Entry 4TQU (X-ray diffraction, 3.20 A resolution); this record covers chains N and T of the 5 polymer chains in the assembly.

# Chain N
Name: AlgM2
Source organism: Sphingomonas sp
Reference sequence: Q9KWT7 (Q9KWT7_SPHSX); residue numbers follow UniProt; this construct covers 1-293
Amino-acid sequence (305 residues; each row starts with the number of its first residue):
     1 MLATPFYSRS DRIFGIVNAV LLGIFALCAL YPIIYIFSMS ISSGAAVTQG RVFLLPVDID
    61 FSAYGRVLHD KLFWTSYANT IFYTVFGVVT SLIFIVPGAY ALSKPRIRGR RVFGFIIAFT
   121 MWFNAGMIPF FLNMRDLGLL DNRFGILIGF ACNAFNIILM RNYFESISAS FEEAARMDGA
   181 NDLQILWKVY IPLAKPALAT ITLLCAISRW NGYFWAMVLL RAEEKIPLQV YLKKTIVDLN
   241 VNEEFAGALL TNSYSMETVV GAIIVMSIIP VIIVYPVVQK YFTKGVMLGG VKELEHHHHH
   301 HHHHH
Disordered / not traced: 1, 285-305
Differences from the reference sequence: expression tag (294-305)
From the paper describing this entry:
  - mutagenesis - R209A: unchanged catalytic activity

# Chain T
Name: AlgS
Source organism: Sphingomonas sp
Reference sequence: Q9KWT9 (Q9KWT9_SPHSX); numbering as in UniProt (aligned over 1-363)
Amino-acid sequence (363 residues; row label = number of the first residue in the row):
     1 MVASVSIQNV VKRYDKTTVV HGVSLDIEPG EFVVLVGPSG CGKSTTLRMV AGLEEISGGT
    61 IRIDGRVIND LAPKDRDVAM VFQNYALYPH LNVRDNISFG LRLKRTKKSV IDAAVKTAAD
   121 ILGLQPLLER KPSDLSGGQR QRVAMGRAIV RDPKVFLFDQ PLSNLDAKLR TQMRAEIKRL
   181 HQRLGTTVIY VTHDQVEAMT LADRIVVMRD GLIEQIGKPM DLFLHPANTF VASFIGSPPM
   241 NLMPARIAVD STQHVELNGG NRISLLPRAG THLAPGQEVV FGIRPEDVTL DGVEGSERAQ
   301 IKATVDIVEP LGSESILHAT VGDHSLVVKV GGLNEVHPGD PVTLHVDLTR VHLFDAQSQA
   361 SIY
Differences from the reference sequence: engineered mutation Gln-160 (Glu in Q9KWT9)
From the paper describing this entry:
  - mutagenesis - E160Q: decreased catalytic activity

# Chain N / chain T interface
Residue-residue contacts (28):
  Ser-168(N) / Asn-84(T)  hydrogen bond
  Ser-170(N) / Phe-82(T)
  Ser-170(N) / Asn-84(T)  hydrogen bond
  Ser-170(N) / Ala-86(T)
  Phe-171(N) / Leu-87(T)
  Glu-173(N) / Arg-48(T)  salt bridge
  Glu-173(N) / Leu-53(T)
  Glu-173(N) / Phe-82(T)
  Ala-174(N) / Phe-82(T)
  Ala-174(N) / Ala-86(T)  hydrophobic
  Ala-174(N) / Arg-147(T)
  Ala-175(N) / Tyr-88(T)
  Met-177(N) / Ala-51(T)
  Met-177(N) / Leu-53(T)  hydrophobic
  Met-177(N) / Lys-74(T)
  Met-177(N) / Val-78(T)  hydrophobic
  Met-177(N) / Arg-151(T)
  Asp-178(N) / Tyr-88(T)
  Asp-178(N) / Phe-99(T)
  Asp-178(N) / Gly-100(T)
  Asp-178(N) / Leu-103(T)
  Asp-178(N) / Arg-151(T)  salt bridge
  Gly-179(N) / Lys-74(T)  hydrogen bond (backbone-side chain)
  Lys-188(N) / His-90(T)  hydrogen bond (backbone-side chain)
  Val-189(N) / His-90(T)
  Pro-192(N) / His-90(T)
  Leu-193(N) / Pro-89(T)  hydrophobic
  Leu-193(N) / His-90(T)
Interface residues without a listed pair, chain N (14 interface residues in all): Arg-176
Interface residues without a listed pair, chain T (20 interface residues in all): Gly-52, Pro-73, Met-80
The authors on this interface:
  - interface residues, chain N: Glu-173(N)

# In short
The interface between chain N and chain T involves 14 residues on one side and 20 on the other, with 4
hydrogen bonds and 2 salt bridges. Polar pairs include Glu-173(N)/Arg-48(T), Asp-178(N)/Arg-151(T) and
Ser-168(N)/Asn-84(T). From the paper: E160Q of chain T reduces catalytic activity; the interface residue
Glu-173(N).
Chain N is AlgM2 and chain T is AlgS, both from Sphingomonas sp; the structure, Crystal structure of a
bacterial ABC transporter involved in the import of the acidic polysaccharide alginate, was determined by
X-ray diffraction, deposited together with 4TQV.
